PDB entry 1M6X | X-ray diffraction, 2.80 A resolution | chains G and B of the 10 polymer chains in the assembly

== Chain G ==
Molecule: Symmetrized FRT site
Sequence (33 nucleotides; each row starts with the number of its first residue):
     1 TAAGTTCCTA TTCTTTAAAA GAATAGGAAC TTC

== Chain B ==
Molecule: Flp recombinase
From: Saccharomyces cerevisiae
Notes: fragment: Flpe
UniProtKB: P03870 (FLP_YEAST); numbering as in UniProt (aligned over 1-423)
Sequence (423 residues; numbered 1 to 423; the number before each row is that of its first residue):
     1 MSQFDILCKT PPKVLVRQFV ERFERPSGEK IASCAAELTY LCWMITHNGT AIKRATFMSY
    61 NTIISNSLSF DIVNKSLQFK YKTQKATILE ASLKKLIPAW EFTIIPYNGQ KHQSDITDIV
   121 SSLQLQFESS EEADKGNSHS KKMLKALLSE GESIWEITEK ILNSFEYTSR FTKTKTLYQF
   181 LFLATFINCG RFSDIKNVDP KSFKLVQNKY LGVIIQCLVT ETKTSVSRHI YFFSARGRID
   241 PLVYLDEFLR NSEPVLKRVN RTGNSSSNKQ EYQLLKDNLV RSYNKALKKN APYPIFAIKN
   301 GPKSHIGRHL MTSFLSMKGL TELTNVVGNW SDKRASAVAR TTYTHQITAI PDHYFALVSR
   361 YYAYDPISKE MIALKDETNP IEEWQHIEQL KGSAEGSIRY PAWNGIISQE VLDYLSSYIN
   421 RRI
Unresolved in the structure: 1, 110-113, 130-135, 333-342, 423
Construct notes: engineered mutation Ser2 (Pro in P03870), Ser33 (Leu in P03870), Asn108 (Tyr in P03870), Pro294 (Ser in P03870)
Swiss-Prot annotation at these positions:
  - active site: Tyr343 (O-(3'-phospho-DNA)-tyrosine intermediate)
  - mutagenesis: His305 (H305L/P: Inactive and weakened DNA binding; H305Q: Reduced activity), Arg308 (R308G: Inactive and weakened DNA binding), Tyr343 (Y343F/S: No strand cleavage or recombination)

== How chain G and chain B interact ==
Pairs across the interface (40):
  DA19(G) - Asn108(B)  sugar contact
  DA20(G) - Tyr60(B)  sugar contact
  DA20(G) - Lys82(B)  phosphate contact
  DA20(G) - Gln84(B)  phosphate contact
  DA20(G) - Asn108(B)  hydrogen bond to the phosphate
  DG21(G) - Trp43(B)  phosphate contact
  DG21(G) - His47(B)  salt bridge to the phosphate
  DG21(G) - Thr56(B)  sugar contact
  DG21(G) - Tyr60(B)  hydrogen bond to the phosphate
  DG21(G) - Lys82(B)  hydrogen bond to the base
  DG21(G) - Lys223(B)  base contact
  DA22(G) - Lys53(B)  salt bridge to the phosphate
  DA22(G) - Ala55(B)  sugar contact
  DA22(G) - Thr56(B)  hydrogen bond to the phosphate
  DA22(G) - Lys82(B)  base contact
  DA22(G) - Lys223(B)  phosphate contact
  DA23(G) - Ala55(B)  phosphate contact
  DA23(G) - Arg191(B)  phosphate contact
  DA23(G) - Ser193(B)  hydrogen bond to the phosphate
  DA23(G) - Thr222(B)  phosphate contact
  DA23(G) - Lys223(B)  sugar contact
  DT24(G) - Arg191(B)  phosphate contact
  DT24(G) - Phe192(B)  hydrogen bond to the phosphate
  DT24(G) - Ser193(B)  hydrogen bond to the phosphate
  DT24(G) - Ser304(B)  sugar contact
  DT24(G) - His305(B)  sugar contact
  DA25(G) - Asn284(B)  hydrogen bond to the phosphate
  DA25(G) - Asn300(B)  hydrogen bond to the phosphate
  DA25(G) - Gly301(B)  phosphate contact
  DA25(G) - Pro302(B)  phosphate contact
  DA25(G) - Lys303(B)  hydrogen bond to the phosphate
  DA25(G) - Ser304(B)  hydrogen bond to the phosphate
  DA25(G) - His305(B)  hydrogen bond to the phosphate
  DG26(G) - Arg281(B)  hydrogen bond to the base
  DG26(G) - Lys288(B)  salt bridge to the phosphate
  DG26(G) - Lys299(B)  hydrogen bond to the phosphate
  DG26(G) - Asn300(B)  hydrogen bond to the phosphate
  DG26(G) - Lys303(B)  salt bridge to the phosphate
  DG27(G) - Arg281(B)  hydrogen bond to the base
  DG27(G) - Lys299(B)  salt bridge to the phosphate
Other interface residues (no listed pair), chain G (11 interface residues in all): DA28, DA29
Other interface residues (no listed pair), chain B (29 interface residues in all): Ser59, Thr83, Val280, Lys285, Ile298

== In short ==
Chain G and chain B form an interface of 11 and 29 residues respectively; the contacts include 16 hydrogen
bonds and 5 salt bridges. Polar contacts include DG21(G)-Lys82(B), DG26(G)-Arg281(B) and DG27(G)-Arg281(B).
UniProt lists active-site residue Tyr343(B) and 3 mutagenesis sites on chain B.
Here chain G is Symmetrized FRT site and chain B is Flp recombinase (Saccharomyces cerevisiae). Entry 1M6X
(Flpe-Holliday Junction Complex) was determined by X-ray diffraction.
